5UAL - chains A and C of the 6 polymer chains in the assembly; structure by X-ray diffraction, 3.89 A resolution.

[Chain A]
Molecule: DNA-directed RNA polymerase subunit alpha
Organism: Escherichia coli (strain K12)
Notes: EC 2.7.7.6
Reference sequence: P0A7Z4 (RPOA_ECOLI); residues 1-329 here = UniProt positions 1-329
Sequence (329 residues; each row starts with the number of its first residue):
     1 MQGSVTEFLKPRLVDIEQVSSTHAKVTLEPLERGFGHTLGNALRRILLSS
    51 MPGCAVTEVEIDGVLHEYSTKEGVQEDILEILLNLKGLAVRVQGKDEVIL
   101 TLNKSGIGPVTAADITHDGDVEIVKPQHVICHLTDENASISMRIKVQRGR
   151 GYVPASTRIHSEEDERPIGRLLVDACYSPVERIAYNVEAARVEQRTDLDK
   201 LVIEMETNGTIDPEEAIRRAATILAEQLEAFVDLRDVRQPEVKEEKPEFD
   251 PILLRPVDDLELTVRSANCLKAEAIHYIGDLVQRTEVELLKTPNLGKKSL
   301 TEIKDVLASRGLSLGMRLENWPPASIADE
Not modelled in the structure: 1-7, 235-329
Curated features (UniProtKB/Swiss-Prot):
  - region: Glu162 to Glu165 (Required for interaction with Crp at class II promoters)
  - modified residue: Arg265 (ADP-ribosylarginine), Lys297 (N6-acetyllysine), Lys298 (N6-acetyllysine)
  - mutagenesis: Arg45 (R45C: In rpoA112; temperature-sensitive, blocks RNA polymerase assembly), Glu162 to Glu165 (5-fold decrease in CRP-class II promoter-dependent transcription), Glu165 (E165K: 5-fold decrease in CRP-class II promoter-dependent transcription), Arg191 (R191C: In rpoA101; temperature-sensitive)

[Chain C]
Molecule: DNA-directed RNA polymerase subunit beta
Organism: Escherichia coli (strain K12)
Notes: EC 2.7.7.6
Reference sequence: P0A8V2 (RPOB_ECOLI); numbering as in UniProt (aligned over 1-1342)
Sequence (1342 residues; row label = number of the first residue in the row):
     1 MVYSYTEKKRIRKDFGKRPQVLDVPYLLSIQLDSFQKFIEQDPEGQYGLE
    51 AAFRSVFPIQSYSGNSELQYVSYRLGEPVFDVQECQIRGVTYSAPLRVKL
   101 RLVIYEREAPEGTVKDIKEQEVYMGEIPLMTDNGTFVINGTERVIVSQLH
   151 RSPGVFFDSDKGKTHSSGKVLYNARIIPYRGSWLDFEFDPKDNLFVRIDR
   201 RRKLPATIILRALNYTTEQILDLFFEKVIFEIRDNKLQMELVPERLRGET
   251 ASFDIEANGKVYVEKGRRITARHIRQLEKDDVKLIEVPVEYIAGKVVAKD
   301 YIDESTGELICAANMELSLDLLAKLSQSGHKRIETLFTNDLDHGPYISET
   351 LRVDPTNDRLSALVEIYRMMRPGEPPTREAAESLFENLFFSEDRYDLSAV
   401 GRMKFNRSLLREEIEGSGILSKDDIIDVMKKLIDIRNGKGEVDDIDHLGN
   451 RRIRSVGEMAENQFRVGLVRVERAVKERLSLGDLDTLMPQDMINAKPISA
   501 AVKEFFGSSQLSQFMDQNNPLSEITHKRRILALGPGGLTRERAGFEVRDV
   551 HPTHYGRVCPIETPEGPNIGLINSLSVYAQTNEYGFLETPYRKVTDGVVT
   601 DEIHYLSAIEEGNYVIAQANSNLDEEGHFVEDLVTCRSKGESSLFSRDQV
   651 DYMDVSTQQVVSVGASLIPFLEHDDANRALMGANMQRQAVPTLRADKPLV
   701 GTGMERAVAVDSGVTAVAKRGGVVQYVDASRIVIKVNEDEMYPGEAGIDI
   751 YNLTKYTRSNQNTCINQMPCVSLGEPVERGDVLADGPSTDLGELALGQNM
   801 RVAFMPWNGYNFEDSILVSERVVQEDRFTTIHIQELACVSRDTKLGPEEI
   851 TADIPNVGEAALSKLDESGIVYIGAEVTGGDILVGKVTPKGETQLTPEEK
   901 LLRAIFGEKASDVKDSSLRVPNGVSGTVIDVQVFTRDGVEKDKRALEIEE
   951 MQLKQAKKDLSEELQILEAGLFSRIRAVLVAGGVEAEKLDKLPRDRWLEL
  1001 GLTDEEKQNQLEQLAEQYDELKHEFEKKLEAKRRKITQGDDLAPGVLKIV
  1051 KVYLAVKRRIQPGDKMAGRHGNKGVISKINPIEDMPYDENGTPVDIVLNP
  1101 LGVPSRMNIGQILETHLGMAAKGIGDKINAMLKQQQEVAKLREFIQRAYD
  1151 LGADVRQKVDLSTFSDEEVMRLAENLRKGMPIATPVFDGAKEAEIKELLK
  1201 LGDLPTSGQIRLYDGRTGEQFERPVTVGYMYMLKLNHLVDDKMHARSTGS
  1251 YSLVTQQPLGGKAQFGGQRFGEMEVWALEAYGAAYTLQEMLTVKSDDVNG
  1301 RTKMYKNIVDGNHQMEPGMPESFNVLLKEIRSLGINIELEDE
Not modelled in the structure: 533-542
Differences from the reference sequence: engineered mutation Leu531 (Ser in P0A8V2)
Curated features (UniProtKB/Swiss-Prot):
  - modified residue (N6-acetyllysine): Lys1022, Lys1200
  - mutagenesis: Ile561 (I561S: Resistant to antibiotics salinamide A and B), Ile569 (I569S: Resistant to antibiotics salinamide A and B), Ala665 (A665E: Resistant to antibiotics salinamide A and B), Asp675 (D675A/G: Resistant to antibiotics salinamide A and B), Asn677 (N677H/K: Resistant to antibiotics salinamide A and B), Leu680 (L680M: Resistant to antibiotics salinamide A and B), Glu813 (E813K: Disrupts the enzyme's active center)
Residues lining bound ligands: rifampicin (RFP): Arg143, Ser509, Gln510, Leu511, Ser512, Gln513, Phe514, Met515, Asp516, His526, Arg529, Leu531, Pro564, Ile572, Arg687, Gln761
What the authors report for this chain:
  - conformationally variable residues (order/disorder transition): Gly534 to Glu541
  - mutagenesis - D516V, S531L: decreased binding to rifampicin
  - mutagenesis - H526Y (IC50 >= 2 mM): abolished binding to rifampicin

[Interface between chain A and chain C]
Pairs across the interface (69):
  Thr22(A) - Lys1133(C)
  Asn41(A) - Tyr1087(C)
  Asn41(A) - Gly1215(C)
  Asn41(A) - Arg1216(C)  hydrogen bond (side chain-backbone)
  Asn41(A) - Thr1217(C)  hydrogen bond (side chain-backbone)
  Asn41(A) - Gly1218(C)  hydrogen bond (side chain-backbone)
  Arg44(A) - Glu1083(C)
  Arg44(A) - Tyr1087(C)
  Arg44(A) - Gly1091(C)  hydrogen bond (side chain-backbone)
  Arg44(A) - Pro1093(C)
  Arg45(A) - Glu1083(C)
  Arg45(A) - Asp1084(C)  salt bridge
  Arg45(A) - Gly1215(C)  hydrogen bond (side chain-backbone)
  Arg45(A) - Arg1216(C)
  Ser49(A) - Glu1083(C)
  Leu65(A) - Gly874(C)
  His66(A) - Gly874(C)
  His66(A) - Thr927(C)
  Glu67(A) - Lys1057(C)  salt bridge
  Tyr68(A) - Tyr756(C)
  Tyr68(A) - Ile831(C)  hydrophobic
  Tyr68(A) - Ile929(C)  hydrophobic
  Tyr68(A) - Ala1055(C)
  Tyr68(A) - Lys1057(C)
  Thr70(A) - Ser730(C)  hydrogen bond
  Thr70(A) - Lys755(C)
  Glu72(A) - Tyr726(C)  hydrogen bond
  Glu72(A) - Asp728(C)
  Glu72(A) - Lys958(C)  salt bridge
  Gly73(A) - Asp728(C)  hydrogen bond (backbone-side chain)
  Val74(A) - Asp728(C)
  Val74(A) - Ala729(C)
  Gln75(A) - Val727(C)
  Gln75(A) - Ala729(C)
  Gln75(A) - Val771(C)
  Asp77(A) - Lys755(C)  salt bridge
  Asp77(A) - Tyr756(C)  hydrogen bond
  Asp77(A) - Asn766(C)
  Asp77(A) - Met768(C)
  Leu79(A) - Leu693(C)  hydrophobic
  Leu79(A) - Tyr756(C)
  Leu79(A) - Lys1057(C)
  Leu83(A) - Leu693(C)  hydrophobic
  Leu83(A) - Arg694(C)
  Lys86(A) - Asp826(C)  salt bridge
  Thr134(A) - Tyr726(C)
  Thr134(A) - Val727(C)  hydrogen bond (side chain-backbone)
  Thr134(A) - Asp728(C)
  Thr134(A) - Leu773(C)
  Tyr152(A) - Val823(C)  hydrogen bond (side chain-backbone)
  Tyr152(A) - Gln824(C)
  Pro154(A) - Arg1059(C)
  Ser156(A) - Arg1059(C)
  Ile159(A) - Thr878(C)
  Glu165(A) - Glu876(C)
  Leu171(A) - Glu876(C)
  Leu172(A) - Glu876(C)
  Asp174(A) - Asp826(C)
  Glu181(A) - Arg821(C)  salt bridge
  Arg182(A) - Asn1090(C)
  Arg182(A) - Gly1091(C)
  Arg182(A) - Thr1092(C)
  Ile183(A) - Gly1091(C)
  Ala184(A) - Glu1089(C)
  Ala184(A) - Asn1090(C)
  Ala184(A) - Gly1091(C)
  Tyr185(A) - Tyr1087(C)  hydrogen bond
  Tyr185(A) - Gly1218(C)  hydrogen bond (side chain-backbone)
  Asn186(A) - Glu1089(C)
Other interface residues (no listed pair), chain A (40 interface residues in all): Leu48, Lys71, Glu76, Glu80, Ile107, Ile168, Glu204
Other interface residues (no listed pair), chain C (48 interface residues in all): Arg731, Pro769, Ile873, Ala875, Val928, Ile1082, Met1085, Asp1214

[In short]
The interface between chain A and chain C involves 40 residues on one side and 48 on the other, with 13
hydrogen bonds and 6 salt bridges. Polar contacts include Arg45(A)-Asp1084(C), Glu67(A)-Lys1057(C) and
Glu72(A)-Lys958(C). Ligands of chain C: rifampicin. From the paper: D516V and S531L of chain C reduce binding
to rifampicin; conformational variability at Gly534(C).
Chain A is DNA-directed RNA polymerase subunit alpha and chain C is DNA-directed RNA polymerase subunit beta,
both from Escherichia coli (strain K12); the structure, Escherichia coli RNA polymerase and Rifampin complex,
RpoB S531L mutant, was determined by X-ray diffraction (same publication as 5UAG, 5UAC, 5UAH, 5UAJ and 5UAQ).
